6EMK - chains C and J of the 10 polymer chains in the assembly; structure by electron microscopy, 7.90 A resolution (low resolution: residue-level contacts below are approximate; hydrogen-bond / salt-bridge calls are withheld).

# Chain C
Name: Serine/threonine-protein kinase TOR2
Source organism: Saccharomyces cerevisiae (strain ATCC 204508 / S288c)
Notes: EC 2.7.1.67, 2.7.11.1
UniProtKB: P32600 (TOR2_YEAST); the author numbering skips numbers that UniProt does not, so the offset changes along the chain: -1 to 79 = UniProt 1-81; 81-1295 = UniProt 82-1296; 1297-2474 = UniProt 1297-2474
Chain sequence (2474 residues; row label = number of the first residue in the row; note: 2 numbers in that range are skipped by the numbering (no residue carries them; nothing is unmodelled there); numbers below 1 keep their minus sign (Met-1 is residue -1)):
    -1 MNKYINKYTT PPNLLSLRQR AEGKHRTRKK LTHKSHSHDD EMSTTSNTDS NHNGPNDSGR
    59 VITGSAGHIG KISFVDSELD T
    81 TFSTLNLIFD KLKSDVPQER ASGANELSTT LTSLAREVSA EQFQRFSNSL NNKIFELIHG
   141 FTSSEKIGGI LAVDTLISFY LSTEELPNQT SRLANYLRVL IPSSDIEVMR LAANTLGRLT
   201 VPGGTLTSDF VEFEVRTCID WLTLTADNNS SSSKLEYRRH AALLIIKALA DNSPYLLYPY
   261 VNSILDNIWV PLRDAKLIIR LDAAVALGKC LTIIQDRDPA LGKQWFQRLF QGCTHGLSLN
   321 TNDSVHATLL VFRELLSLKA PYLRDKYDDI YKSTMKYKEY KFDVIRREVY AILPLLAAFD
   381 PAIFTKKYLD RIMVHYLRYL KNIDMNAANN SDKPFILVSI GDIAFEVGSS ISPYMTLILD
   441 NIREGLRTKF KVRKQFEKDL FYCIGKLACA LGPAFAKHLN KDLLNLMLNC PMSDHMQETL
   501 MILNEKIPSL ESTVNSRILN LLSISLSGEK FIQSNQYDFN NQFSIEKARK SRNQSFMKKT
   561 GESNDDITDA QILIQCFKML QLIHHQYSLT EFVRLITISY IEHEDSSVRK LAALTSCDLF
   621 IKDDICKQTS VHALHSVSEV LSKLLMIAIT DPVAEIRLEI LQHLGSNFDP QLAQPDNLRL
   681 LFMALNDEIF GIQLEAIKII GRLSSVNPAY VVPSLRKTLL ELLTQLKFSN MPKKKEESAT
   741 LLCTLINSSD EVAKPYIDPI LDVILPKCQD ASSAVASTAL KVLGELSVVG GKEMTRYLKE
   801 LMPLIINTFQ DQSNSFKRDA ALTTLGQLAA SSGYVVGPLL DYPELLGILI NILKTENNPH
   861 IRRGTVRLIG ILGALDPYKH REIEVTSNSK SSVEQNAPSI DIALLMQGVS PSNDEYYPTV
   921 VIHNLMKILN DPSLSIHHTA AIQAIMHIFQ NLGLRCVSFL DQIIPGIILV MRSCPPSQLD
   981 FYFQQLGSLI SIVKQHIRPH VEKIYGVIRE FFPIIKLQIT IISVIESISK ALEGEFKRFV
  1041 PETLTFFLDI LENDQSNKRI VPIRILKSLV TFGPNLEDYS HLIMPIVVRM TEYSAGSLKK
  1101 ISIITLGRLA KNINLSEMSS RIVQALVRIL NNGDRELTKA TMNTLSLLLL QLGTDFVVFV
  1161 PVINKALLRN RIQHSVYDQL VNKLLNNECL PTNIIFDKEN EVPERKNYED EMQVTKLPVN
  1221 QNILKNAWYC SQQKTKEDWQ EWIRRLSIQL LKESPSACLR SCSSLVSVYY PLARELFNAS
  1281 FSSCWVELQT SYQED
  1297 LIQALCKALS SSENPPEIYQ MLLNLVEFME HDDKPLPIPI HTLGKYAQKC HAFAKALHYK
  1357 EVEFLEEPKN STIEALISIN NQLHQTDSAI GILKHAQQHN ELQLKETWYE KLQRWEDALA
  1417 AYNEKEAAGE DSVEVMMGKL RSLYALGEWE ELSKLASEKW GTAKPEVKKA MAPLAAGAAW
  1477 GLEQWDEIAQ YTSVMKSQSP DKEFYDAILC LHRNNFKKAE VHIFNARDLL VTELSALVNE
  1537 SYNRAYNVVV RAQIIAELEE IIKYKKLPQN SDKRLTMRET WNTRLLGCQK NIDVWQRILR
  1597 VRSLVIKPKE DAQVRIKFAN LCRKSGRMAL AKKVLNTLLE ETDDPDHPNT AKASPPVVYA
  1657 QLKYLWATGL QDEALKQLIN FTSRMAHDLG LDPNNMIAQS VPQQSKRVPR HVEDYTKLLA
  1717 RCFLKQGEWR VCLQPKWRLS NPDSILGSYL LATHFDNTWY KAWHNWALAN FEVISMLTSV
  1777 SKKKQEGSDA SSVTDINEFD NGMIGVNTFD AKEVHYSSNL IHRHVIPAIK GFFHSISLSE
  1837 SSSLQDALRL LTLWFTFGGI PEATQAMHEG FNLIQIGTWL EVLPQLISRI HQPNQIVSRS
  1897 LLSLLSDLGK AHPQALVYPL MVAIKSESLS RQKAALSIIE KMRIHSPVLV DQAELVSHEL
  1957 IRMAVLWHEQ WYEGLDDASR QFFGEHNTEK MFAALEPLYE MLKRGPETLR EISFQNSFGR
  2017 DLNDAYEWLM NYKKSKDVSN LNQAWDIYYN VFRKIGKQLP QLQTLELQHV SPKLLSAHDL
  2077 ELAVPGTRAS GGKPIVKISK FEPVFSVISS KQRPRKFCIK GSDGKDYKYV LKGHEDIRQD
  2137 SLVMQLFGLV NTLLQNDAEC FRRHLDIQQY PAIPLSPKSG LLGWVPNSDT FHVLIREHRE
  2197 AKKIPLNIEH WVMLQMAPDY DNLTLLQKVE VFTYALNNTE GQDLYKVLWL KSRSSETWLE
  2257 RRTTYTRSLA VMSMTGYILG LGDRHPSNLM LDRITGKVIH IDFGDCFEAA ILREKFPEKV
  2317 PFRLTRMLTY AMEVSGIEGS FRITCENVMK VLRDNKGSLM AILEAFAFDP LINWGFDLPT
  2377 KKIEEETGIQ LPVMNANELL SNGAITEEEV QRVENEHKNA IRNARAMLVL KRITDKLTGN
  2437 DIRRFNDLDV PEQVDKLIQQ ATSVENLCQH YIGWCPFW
Disordered / not traced: -1 to 78, 871-914, 1297-1320, 1686-1707, 1772-1813
UniProt features mapped onto this chain:
  - region: Val2103 to Arg2109 (G-loop), Gly2276 to Asn2284 (Catalytic loop), His2296 to Thr2321 (Activation loop)
  - modified residue: Thr8 (Phosphothreonine)

# Chain J
Name: Target of rapamycin complex 2 subunit AVO1
Source organism: Saccharomyces cerevisiae (strain ATCC 204508 / S288c)
UniProtKB: Q08236 (AVO1_YEAST); numbering as in UniProt (aligned over 1-1176)
Chain sequence (1176 residues; numbered 1 to 1176; the number before each row is that of its first residue):
     1 MDTVTVLNEL RAQFLRVCPE KDQMKRIIKP YIPVDEFNTE QCLDSSIREL YMNSDGVSLL
    61 PELESPPVSK DFMENYASLG KMRIMRENEG QKGKANQNLI GAEKTERDEE ETRNLQDKSA
   121 KNTLIVEENG TLRYNPLNSS ASNSLLNDDD HTSGKHHKTS SKEDSYLNSS MEMQKKSSKR
   181 SSLPFVRIFK SRRDHSNTSG NKNVMNTTNT RAKSSTLHPP GARHNKKGSK FDMNFDFDEN
   241 LEEEDDDDDD DEEGDDIHSQ FFQLDDDFDA KGSGASPAHK GINGMSNNKN NTYTNNRNSI
   301 SILDDRESSN GNIGSASRLK SHFPTSQKGK IFLTDNKNDG QKSDSLNANK GIHGDGSSAS
   361 GNGSVSRDGL TETESNNISD MESYINEKDL DDLNFDTVTS NINKTVSDLG GHESTNDGTA
   421 VMNRDSKDSR SNSNEFNAQN RDRITPGSSY GKSLLGSEYS EERYSNNDSS TMESGEMSLD
   481 SDMQTNTIPS HSIPMSMQKY GIYHGDDDST LNNVFDKAVL TMNSSRHPKE RRDTVISGKE
   541 PTSLTSSNRK FSVSSNLTST RSPLLRGHGR TSSTASSEHM KAPKVSDSVL HRARKSTLTL
   601 KQDHSQPSVP SSVHKSSKEG NILIEKTTDY LVSKPKASQL SNMFNKKKKR TNTNSVDVLE
   661 YFSFVCGDKV PNYESMGLEI YIQASKKYKR NSFTTKVRKS STIFEVIGFA LFLYSTEKKP
   721 DNFEEDGLTV EDISNPNNFS LKIVDEDGEP FEDNFGKLDR KSTIQSISDS EVVLCKVDDA
   781 EKSQNEIETP LPFETGGGLM DASTLDANSS HDTTDGTINQ LSFYKPIIGN EDDIDKTNGS
   841 KIIDVTVYLY PNVNPKFNYT TISVLVTSHI NDILVKYCKM KNMDPNEYAL KVLGKNYILD
   901 LNDTVLRLDG INKVELISKK DARELHLEKM KPDLKKPVLP TIQSNDLTPL TLEPLNSYLK
   961 ADAGGAVAAI PENTKVTSKA KKISTKYKLG LAKQHSSSSV ASGSVSTAGG LANGNGFFKN
  1021 KNSSKSSLHG TLQFHNINRS QSTMEHTPDT PNGVGDNFQD LFTGAYHKYK VWRRQQMSFI
  1081 NKHERTLAID GDYIYIVPPE GRIHWHDNVK TKSLHISQVV LVKKSKRVPE HFKIFVRREG
  1141 QDDIKRYYFE AVSGQECTEI VTRLQNLLSA YRMNHK
Disordered / not traced: 1-646, 793-1176

# Chain C / chain J interface
Pairs across the interface - 28 pairs, chain C then chain J:
  Asp1972(C) - Asp657(J)
  Arg1976(C) - Asn652(J)
  Arg1976(C) - Thr653(J)
  Arg1976(C) - Asp657(J)
  Phe1979(C) - Lys648(J)
  Phe1979(C) - Thr651(J)
  Gly1980(C) - Lys648(J)
  Gly1980(C) - Asn652(J)
  His1982(C) - Lys648(J)
  Trp2041(C) - Lys647(J)
  Trp2041(C) - Lys648(J)
  Trp2041(C) - Arg650(J)
  Trp2041(C) - Val665(J)
  Tyr2044(C) - Val656(J)
  Tyr2045(C) - Arg650(J)
  Tyr2045(C) - Thr651(J)
  Tyr2045(C) - Val656(J)
  Tyr2045(C) - Glu660(J)
  Phe2048(C) - Val656(J)
  Arg2049(C) - Val656(J)
  Arg2049(C) - Glu660(J)
  Gly2052(C) - Pro792(J)
  Pro2056(C) - Pro792(J)
  Asn2203(C) - Phe723(J)
  Leu2210(C) - Pro720(J)
  Pro2214(C) - Glu717(J)
  Asp2215(C) - Glu717(J)
  Asp2217(C) - Glu717(J)
Other interface residues (no listed pair), chain C (23 interface residues in all): Gln1977, Glu1981, Leu2037, Lys2053, Trp2207, Tyr2216
Other interface residues (no listed pair), chain J (15 interface residues in all): Lys719

# Summary
23 residues of chain C face 15 of chain J across their interface.
Chain C is Serine/threonine-protein kinase TOR2 and chain J is Target of rapamycin complex 2 subunit AVO1,
both from Saccharomyces cerevisiae (strain ATCC 204508 / S288c); the structure, Cryo-EM Structure of
Saccharomyces cerevisiae Target of Rapamycin Complex 2, was determined by electron microscopy.
